Entry 6XV9 (X-ray diffraction, 3.38 A resolution); this record covers chain A.

== Chain A ==
Name: Mast/stem cell growth factor receptor Kit
Source organism: Homo sapiens
Notes: EC 2.7.10.1; fragment: protein kinase domain (551-934 del[688-755])
UniProtKB: P10721 (KIT_HUMAN); residue numbers follow UniProt; this construct covers 551-687, 766-934
Chain sequence (328 residues; numbered 547 to 934; 60 numbers in that range are skipped by the numbering (no residue carries them; nothing is unmodelled there); the number before each row is that of its first residue):
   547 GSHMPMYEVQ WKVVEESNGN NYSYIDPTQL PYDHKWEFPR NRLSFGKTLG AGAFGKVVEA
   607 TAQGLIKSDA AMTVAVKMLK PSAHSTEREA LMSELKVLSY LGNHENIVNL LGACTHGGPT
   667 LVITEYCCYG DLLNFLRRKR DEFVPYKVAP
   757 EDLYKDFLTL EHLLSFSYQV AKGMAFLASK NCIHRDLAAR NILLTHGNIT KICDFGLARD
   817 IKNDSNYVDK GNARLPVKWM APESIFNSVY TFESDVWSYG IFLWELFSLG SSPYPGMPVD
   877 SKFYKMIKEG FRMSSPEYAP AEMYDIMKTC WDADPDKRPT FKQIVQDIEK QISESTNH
Not modelled in the structure: 547-565, 932-934
Differences from the reference sequence: expression tag (547-550); engineered mutation Ser563 (Ile in P10721), Ser569 (Val in P10721), Gln609 (Tyr in P10721), Ser631 (Leu in P10721), Glu651 (Met in P10721), His662 (Ile in P10721), His768 (Asp in P10721), Asn804 (Arg in P10721), Asp825 (Val in P10721), Ser844 (Cys in P10721), Ser890 (Leu in P10721), Tyr894 (His in P10721), Asp912 (Leu in P10721), Asp923 (Leu in P10721); linker (688-696, 757-765)
Small-molecule neighbours: O35 (N-[3-[(dimethylamino)methyl]-5-methyl-phenyl]-2-[3-methoxy-5-(7-methoxyquinolin-4-yl)oxy-pyridin-2-yl]ethanamide): Tyr568, Leu595, Val603, Ala621, Val622, Lys623, Glu640, Val643, Leu644, Leu647, Ile653, Val654, Val668, Thr670, Glu671, Tyr672, Cys673, Cys674, Gly676, Cys788, Ile789, His790, Leu799, Ile808, Cys809, Asp810, Phe811
From the paper describing this entry:
  - binding site for O35: Cys788

== In short ==
Bound to chain A: compound O35. From the paper: a binding site for O35 at Cys788.
Chain A is Mast/stem cell growth factor receptor Kit (Homo sapiens); the structure, Crystal structure of the
kinase domain of human c-KIT in complex with a type-II inhibitor, was determined by X-ray diffraction together
with 6XVA, 6XVB, 6XVJ and 6XVK from the same study.
